PDB entry 7Z0G | X-ray diffraction, 3.49 A resolution | chains B and P of the 4 polymer chains in the assembly

Chain B:
Protein: Tubulin beta chain
Organism: Ovis aries
UniProt: A0A6P3TCJ9 (A0A6P3TCJ9_SHEEP); the author numbering skips numbers that UniProt does not, so the offset changes along the chain: 1-44 = UniProt 1-44; 47-360 = UniProt 45-358; 369-455 = UniProt 359-445
Amino-acid sequence (445 residues; numbered 1 to 455; 10 numbers in that range are skipped by the numbering (no residue carries them; nothing is unmodelled there); the number before each row is that of its first residue):
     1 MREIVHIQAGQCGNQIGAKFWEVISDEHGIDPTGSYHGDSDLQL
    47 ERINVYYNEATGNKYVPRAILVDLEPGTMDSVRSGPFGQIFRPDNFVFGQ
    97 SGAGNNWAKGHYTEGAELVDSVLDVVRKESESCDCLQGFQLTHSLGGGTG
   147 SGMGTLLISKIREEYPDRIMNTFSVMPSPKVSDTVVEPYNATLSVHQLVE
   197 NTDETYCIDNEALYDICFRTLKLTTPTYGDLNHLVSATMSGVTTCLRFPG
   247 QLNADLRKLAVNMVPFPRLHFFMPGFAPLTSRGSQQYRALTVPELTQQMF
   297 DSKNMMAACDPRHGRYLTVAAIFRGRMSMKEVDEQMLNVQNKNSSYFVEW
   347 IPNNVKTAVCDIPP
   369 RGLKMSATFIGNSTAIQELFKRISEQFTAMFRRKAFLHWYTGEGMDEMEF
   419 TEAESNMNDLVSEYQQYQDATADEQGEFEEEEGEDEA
Unresolved in the structure: 1, 56, 99, 276-285, 440-455
Residues lining bound ligands: GDP (guanosine-5'-diphosphate): Gly10, Gln11, Cys12, Gln15, Ile16, Asp69, Gly100, Asn101, Ser140, Gly142, Gly143, Gly144, Thr145, Gly146, Val171, Pro173, Val177, Ser178, Glu183, Asn206, Leu209, Tyr224, Leu227, Asn228

Chain P:
Protein: Centromere protein J
Organism: Homo sapiens
UniProt: Q9HC77 (CENPJ_HUMAN); residue numbers follow UniProt; this construct covers 320-397
Amino-acid sequence (79 residues; numbered 319 to 397; the number before each row is that of its first residue):
   319 MVNIEERPIKAAIGERKQTFEDYLEEQIQLEEQELKQKQLKEAEGPLPIK
   369 AKPKQPFLKRGEGLARFTNAKSKFQKGKE
Unresolved in the structure: 319-325, 332-336, 357-372, 387-397
Differences from the reference sequence: initiating methionine (319); engineered mutation Val320 (Ala in Q9HC77)

Interface between chain B and chain P:
Residue-residue contacts (48):
  Tyr108(B) with Gln373(P); Pro374(P), hydrogen bond (side chain-backbone); Phe375(P)
  Pro175(B) with Ala329(P); Ala330(P), hydrogen bond (backbone-backbone); Ile331(P), hydrogen bond (backbone-backbone)
  Lys176(B) with Ala329(P)
  Val177(B) with Ile327(P); Lys328(P), hydrogen bond (backbone-backbone); Ala329(P), hydrogen bond (backbone-backbone)
  Ser178(B) with Lys328(P); Ala330(P)
  Asp179(B) with Lys328(P), hydrogen bond (backbone-backbone); Ala330(P); Tyr341(P), hydrogen bond (backbone-side chain)
  Val181(B) with Tyr341(P), hydrophobic; Gln345(P)
  His192(B) with Leu376(P), hydrogen bond (side chain-backbone); Arg378(P)
  Gln193(B) with Leu376(P)
  Glu196(B) with Leu376(P); Arg378(P); Gly379(P), hydrogen bond (side chain-backbone); Glu380(P); Gly381(P), hydrogen bond (side chain-backbone); Leu382(P)
  Pro222(B) with Ile327(P)
  Thr223(B) with Pro326(P); Ile327(P)
  Tyr224(B) with Pro326(P)
  Leu227(B) with Ile327(P), hydrophobic
  Pro263(B) with Phe385(P), hydrophobic
  Arg264(B) with Leu382(P)
  Ala397(B) with Leu342(P)
  Met398(B) with Leu342(P), hydrophobic
  Ala403(B) with Ile346(P), hydrophobic
  Phe404(B) with Gln345(P); Glu349(P)
  Gly412(B) with Gln373(P), hydrogen bond (backbone-backbone)
  Asp414(B) with Phe375(P)
  Met416(B) with Phe375(P), hydrophobic
  Glu417(B) with Phe375(P)
  Glu420(B) with Phe375(P); Leu376(P); Lys377(P); Arg378(P), salt bridge
  Ser423(B) with Arg378(P), hydrogen bond
  Asn424(B) with Arg378(P)
Also at the interface, not in a pair above, chain B (31 interface residues in all): Asn197, Arg401, Met413, Asp427
Also at the interface, not in a pair above, chain P (23 interface residues in all): Glu339

Overview:
The interface between chain B and chain P involves 31 residues on one side and 23 on the other; the contacts
include 12 hydrogen bonds and 1 salt bridge. Polar contacts include Glu420(B)-Arg378(P), Tyr108(B)-Pro374(P)
and Asp179(B)-Tyr341(P). Chain B binds GDP.
Here chain B is Tubulin beta chain (Ovis aries) and chain P is Centromere protein J (Homo sapiens). Entry 7Z0G
(Cpap:tubulin:ie5 alpharep complex P1 space group) was determined by X-ray diffraction together with 7Q1F,
7Q1E and 7Z0F from the same study.
